4W9J - chains A and B of the 3 polymer chains in the assembly; structure by X-ray diffraction, 2.20 A resolution.

== Chain A ==
Name: Transcription elongation factor B polypeptide 2
Source organism: Homo sapiens
UniProtKB: Q15370 (ELOB_HUMAN); residues 1-104 here = UniProt positions 1-104
Sequence (104 residues; each row starts with the number of its first residue):
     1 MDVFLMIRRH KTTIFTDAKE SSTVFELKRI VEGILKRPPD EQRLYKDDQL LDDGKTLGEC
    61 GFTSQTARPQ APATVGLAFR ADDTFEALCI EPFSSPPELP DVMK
Disordered / not traced: 104
Modified / non-standard residues: Cys60 (S-(dimethylarsenic)cysteine; CAS); Cys89 (S-(dimethylarsenic)cysteine; CAS)
Curated features (UniProtKB/Swiss-Prot):
  - modified residue: Met1 (N-acetylmethionine), Thr84 (Phosphothreonine)

== Chain B ==
Name: Transcription elongation factor B polypeptide 1
Source organism: Homo sapiens
UniProtKB: Q15369 (ELOC_HUMAN); residue numbers follow UniProt; this construct covers 17-112
Sequence (97 residues; row label = number of the first residue in the row):
    16 MMYVKLISSD GHEFIVKREH ALTSGTIKAM LSGPGQFAEN ETNEVNFREI PSHVLSKVCM
    76 YFTYKVRYTN SSTEIPEFPI APEIALELLM AANFLDC
Disordered / not traced: 16, 48-57
Construct notes: initiating methionine (16)

== Chain A / chain B interface ==
Residue-residue contacts (52; chain A residue first):
  Phe4(A) - Thr78(B)
  Met6(A) - Met75(B)  hydrophobic
  Arg8(A) - His27(B)
  Lys11(A) - Asp25(B)  hydrogen bond (side chain-backbone)
  Lys11(A) - Gly26(B)
  Lys11(A) - His27(B)
  Lys11(A) - Glu28(B)  hydrogen bond (backbone-backbone)
  Thr12(A) - Glu28(B)
  Thr13(A) - Glu28(B)  hydrogen bond (backbone-backbone)
  Thr13(A) - Phe29(B)
  Thr13(A) - Ile30(B)  hydrogen bond (backbone-backbone)
  Ile14(A) - Ile30(B)
  Phe15(A) - Tyr18(B)
  Phe15(A) - Phe29(B)  hydrophobic
  Phe15(A) - Ile30(B)  hydrogen bond (backbone-backbone)
  Phe15(A) - Val31(B)  hydrophobic
  Phe15(A) - Ser71(B)
  Phe15(A) - Cys74(B)  hydrophobic
  Phe15(A) - Met75(B)  hydrophobic
  Thr16(A) - Tyr18(B)  hydrogen bond
  Asp17(A) - Lys32(B)  salt bridge
  Ile34(A) - Tyr18(B)
  Ile34(A) - Ile30(B)  hydrophobic
  Leu35(A) - Ile30(B)  hydrophobic
  Pro69(A) - Met75(B)
  Pro69(A) - Thr78(B)
  Pro69(A) - Tyr79(B)  hydrophobic
  Pro69(A) - Arg82(B)
  Gln70(A) - Met75(B)
  Gln70(A) - Tyr79(B)
  Gln70(A) - Pro91(B)
  Gln70(A) - Phe93(B)
  Gln70(A) - Pro94(B)
  Pro72(A) - Met75(B)
  Glu91(A) - His27(B)
  Pro92(A) - His27(B)  hydrogen bond (backbone-side chain)
  Phe93(A) - His27(B)
  Phe93(A) - Phe29(B)  hydrophobic
  Phe93(A) - Ser67(B)
  Phe93(A) - Ser71(B)
  Ser94(A) - Asp25(B)
  Ser94(A) - Pro66(B)
  Ser94(A) - Ser67(B)  hydrogen bond (backbone-side chain)
  Ser94(A) - His68(B)  hydrogen bond
  Ser95(A) - His68(B)
  Pro96(A) - His68(B)
  Pro96(A) - Glu98(B)
  Pro96(A) - Ile99(B)  hydrophobic
  Pro97(A) - Glu102(B)
  Leu99(A) - Pro97(B)
  Leu99(A) - Glu98(B)
  Met103(A) - Pro97(B)
Interface residues without a listed pair, chain A (26 interface residues in all): His10, Pro100
Interface residues without a listed pair, chain B (28 interface residues in all): Tyr83, Glu92, Leu101

== Summary ==
The interface between chain A and chain B involves 26 residues on one side and 28 on the other; the contacts
include 9 hydrogen bonds and 1 salt bridge. Polar contacts include Asp17(A)-Lys32(B), Lys11(A)-Asp25(B) and
Thr16(A)-Tyr18(B).
Chain A is Transcription elongation factor B polypeptide 2 and chain B is Transcription elongation factor B
polypeptide 1, both from Homo sapiens; the structure, pVHL:EloB:EloC in complex with
(2S,4R)-1-((S)-2-((S)-2-acetamido-4-methylpentanamido)-3,3-dimethylbutanoyl)-4-hydroxy-N-(4-(4-methylthiazol-5-yl)benzyl)pyrrolidine-2-carboxamide
(ligand 13), was determined by X-ray diffraction (same publication as 4W9C, 4W9D, 4W9E, 4W9F, 4W9G, 4W9H and 3
further entries).
